3G71 - chains 0 and A of the 31 polymer chains in the assembly; structure by X-ray diffraction, 2.85 A resolution.

Chain 0:
Molecule: 23S ribosomal RNA
Source organism: Haloarcula marismortui
Sequence (2923 nucleotides; each row starts with the number of its first residue):
     1 GUUGGCUACU AUGCCAGCUG GUGGAUUGCU CGGCUCAGGC GCUGAUGAAG GACGUGCCAA
    61 GCUGCGAUAA GCUGUGGGGA GCCGCACGGA GGCGAAGAAC CACAGAUUUC CGAAUGAGAA
   121 UCUCUCUAAC AAUUGCUUCG CGCAAUGAGG AACCCCGAGA ACUGAAACAU CUCAGUAUCG
   181 GGAGGAACAG AAAACGCAAC GUGAUGUCGU UAGUAACCGC GAGUGAACGC GAUACAGCCC
   241 AAACCGAAGC CCUCACGGGC AAUGUGGUGU CAGGGCUACC UCUCAUCAGC CGACCGUCUU
   301 CACGAAGUCU CUUGGAAUAG AGCGUGAUAC AGGGUGACAA CCCCGUACUG AAGACCAGUA
   361 CGCUGUGCGG UAGUGCCAGA GUAGCGGGGG UUGGAUAUCC CUCGCGAAUA ACGCAGGCAU
   421 CGACUGCGAA GGCUAAACAC AACCUGAGAC CGAUAGUGAA CAAGUAGUGU GAACGAACGC
   481 UGCAAAGUAC CCUCAGAAGG GAGGCGAAAU AGAGCAUGAA AUCAGUUGGC GAUCGAGCGA
   541 CAGGGCAUAC AAGGUCCCUU GACGAAUGAC CGAGACGCGA GUCUCCAGUA AGACUCACGG
   601 GAAGCCGAUG UUCUGUCGUA CGUUUUGAAA AACGAGCCAG GGAGUGUGUC UGUAUGGCAA
   661 GUCUAACCGG AGUAUCCGGG GAGGCACAGG GAAACCGACA UGGCCGCAGG GCUUUGCCCG
   721 AGGGCCGCCG UCUUCAAGGG CGGGGAGCCA UGUGGACACG ACCCGAAUCC GGACGAUCUA
   781 CGCAUGGACA AGAUGAAGCG UGCCGAAAGG CACGUGGAAG UCUGUUAGAG UUGGUGUCCU
   841 ACAAUACCCU CUCGUGAUCU AUGUGUAGGG GUGAAAGGCC CAUCGAGUCC GGCAACAGCU
   901 GGUUCCAAUC GAAACAUGUC GAAGCAUGAC CUCCGCCGAG GUAGUCUGUG AGGUAGAGCG
   961 ACCGAUUGGU GUGUCCGCCU CCGAGAGGAG UCGGCACACC UGUCAAACUC CAAACUUACA
  1021 GACGCUGUUU GACGCGGGGA UUCCGGUGCG CGGGGUAAGC CUGUGUACCA GGAGGGGAAC
  1081 AACCCAGAGA UAGGUUAAGG UCCCCAAGUG UGGAUUAAGU GUAAUCCUCU GAAGGUGGUC
  1141 UCGAGCCCUA GACAGCCGGG AGGUGAGCUU AGAAGCAGCU ACCCUCUAAG AAAAGCGUAA
  1201 CAGCUUACCG GCCGAGGUUU GAGGCGCCCA AAAUGAUCGG GACUCAAAUC CACCACCGAG
  1261 ACCUGUCCGU ACCACUCAUA CUGGUAAUCG AGUAGAUUGG CGCUCUAAUU GGAUGGAAGC
  1321 AGGGGCGAGA GCUCCUGUGG ACCGAUUAGU GACGAAAAUC CUGGCCAUAG UAGCAGCGAU
  1381 AGUCGGGUGA GAACCCCGAC GGCCUAAUGG AUAAGGGUUC CUCAGCACUG CUGAUCAGCU
  1441 GAGGGUUAGC CGGUCCUAAG UCUCACCGCA ACUCGACUGA GACGAAAUGG GAAACAGGUU
  1501 AAUAUUCCUG UGCCAUCAUG CAGUGAAAGU UGACGCCCUG GGGUCGAUCA CGCCGGGCAU
  1561 UCGCCCGGUC GAACCGUCCA ACUCCGUGGA AGCCGUAAUG GCAGGAAGCG GACGAACGGC
  1621 GGCAUAGGGA AACGUGAUUC AACCUGGGGC CCAUGAAAAG ACGAGCAUGA UGUCCGUACC
  1681 GAGAACCGAC ACAGGUGUCC AUGGCGGCGA AAGCCAAGGC CUGUCGGGAG CAACCAACGU
  1741 UAGGGAAUUC GGCAAGUUAG UCCCGUACCU UCGGAAGAAG GGAUGCCUGC UCCGGAACGG
  1801 AGCAGGUCGC AGUGACUCGG AAGCUCGGAC UGUCUAGUAA CAACAUAGGU GACCGCAAAU
  1861 CCGCAAGGAC UCGUACGGUC ACUGAAUCCU GCCCAGUGCA GGUAUCUGAA CACCUCGUAC
  1921 AAGAGGACGA AGGACCUGUC AACGGCGGGG GUAACUAUGA CCCUCUUAAG GUAGCGUAGU
  1981 ACCUUGCCGC AUCAGUAGCG GCUUGCAUGA AUGGAUUAAC CAGAGCUUCA CUGUCCCAAC
  2041 GUUGGGCCCG GUGAACUGUA CAUUCCAGUG CGGAGUCUGG AGACACCCAG GGGGAAGCGA
  2101 AGACCCUAUG GAGCUUUACU GCAGGCUGUC GCUGAGACGU GGUCGCCGAU GUGCAGCAUA
  2161 GGUAGGAGUC GUUACAGAGG UACCCGCGCU AGCGGGCCAC CCAGACAACA GUGAAAUACU
  2221 ACCCGUCGGU GACUGCGACU CUCACUCCGG GAGGAGGACA CCGAUAGCCG GGCAGUUUGA
  2281 CUGGGGCGGU ACGCGCUCGA AAAGAUAUCG AGCGCGCCCU AUGGUCAUCU CAGCCGGGAC
  2341 AGAGACCCGG CGAAGAGUGC AAGAGCAAAA GAUGACUUGA CAGUGUUCUU CCCAACGAGG
  2401 AACGCUGACG CGAAAGCGUG GUCUAGCGAA CCAAUUAGCC UGCUUGAUGC GGGCAAUUGA
  2461 UGACAGAAAA GCUACCCUAG GGAUAACAGA GUCGUCACUC GCAAGAGCAC AUAUCGACCG
  2521 AGUGGCUUGC UACCUCGAUG UCGGUUCCCU CCAUCCUGCC CGUGCAGAAG CGGGCAAGGG
  2581 UGAGGUUGUU CGCCUAUUAA AGGAGGUCGU GAGCUGGGUU UAGACCGUCG UGAGACAGGU
  2641 CGGCUGCUAU CUACUGGGUG UGUAAUGGUG UCUGACAAGA ACGACCGUAU AGUACGAGAG
  2701 GAACUACGGU UGGUGGCCAC UGGUGUACCG GUUGUUCGAG AGAGCACGUG CCGGGUAGCC
  2761 ACGCCACACG GGGUAAGAGC UGAACGCAUC UAAGCUCGAA ACCCACUUGG AAAAGAGACA
  2821 CCGCCGAGGU CCCGCGUACA AGACGCGGUC GAUAGACUCG GGGUGUGCGC GUCGAGGUAA
  2881 CGAGACGUUA AGCCCACGAG CACUAACAGA CCAAAGCCAU CAU
Not modelled in the structure: 1-9, 126-127, 715, 971-998, 1560, 1952-1963, 2137-2236, 2339-2343, 2665-2666, 2915-2923
Modified residues: 1MA (6-hydro-1-methyladenosine-5'-monophosphate) at position 628, OMU (o2'-methyluridine 5'-monophosphate) at position 2587, OMG (o2'-methylguanosine-5'-monophosphate) at position 2588, UR3 (3-methyluridine-5'-monophoshate) at position 2619, PSU (pseudouridine-5'-monophosphate) at position 2621
Metal / ion sites: Na+ site 1 near U12 (its only coordinating residue here); Mg2+ site 1 near G28 (its only coordinating residue here); Na+ site 2: C40, G41, C443; Na+ site 3 near G56 (its only coordinating residue here); Sr2+ site 1 near A86 (its only coordinating residue here); Na+ site 4 near U108 (its only coordinating residue here); Mg2+ site 2 near U115 (its only coordinating residue here); Na+ site 5: C130, U146; Na+ site 6: C141, G142; Mg2+ site 3: C162, U2276; K+ site 1: C162, U163, U172; Mg2+ site 4: G164, A167, C168; 55 more Na+ sites not listed; 70 more Mg2+ sites not listed; 30 more Sr2+ sites not listed; 1 more K+ sites not listed
Residues lining bound ligands: Bruceantin (WIN; methyl (5beta,7alpha,9beta,10alpha,11alpha,12alpha,13beta,15alpha)-15-{[(2E)-3,4-dimethylpent-2-enoyl]oxy}-3,11,12-trihydroxy-2,16-dioxo-13,20-epoxypicras-3-en-21-oate): G2099, A2100, G2102, A2103, G2482, A2486, C2487, U2535, A2538, U2539, G2540, U2541

Chain A:
Name: 50S ribosomal protein L2P
Source organism: Haloarcula marismortui
UniProtKB: P20276 (RL2_HALMA); residues 1-237 here correspond to UniProt positions 2-238 (UniProt number = residue number + 1)
Chain sequence (237 residues; each row starts with the number of its first residue):
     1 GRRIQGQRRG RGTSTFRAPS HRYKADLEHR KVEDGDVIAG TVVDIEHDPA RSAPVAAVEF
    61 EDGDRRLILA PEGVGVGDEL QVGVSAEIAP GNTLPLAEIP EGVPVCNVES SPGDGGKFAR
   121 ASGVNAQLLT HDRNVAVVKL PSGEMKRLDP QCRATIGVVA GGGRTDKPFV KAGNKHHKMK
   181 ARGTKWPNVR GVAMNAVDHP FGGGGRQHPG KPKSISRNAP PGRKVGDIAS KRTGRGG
Metal / ion sites: Mg2+ site 1: Asp26 (shared with G1873(0) of chain 0); Mg2+ site 2: Asn188 (shared with A1845(0), U1846(0), G1884(0) of chain 0); Sr2+: Phe201, His208 (shared with A2633(0) of chain 0); Mg2+ site 3: Gln207 (shared with U1883(0), U2012(0), G2013(0) of chain 0)

Interface between chain 0 and chain A:
Pairs across the interface (257):
  C781(0) - Thr15(A)  hydrogen bond to the sugar
  G782(0) - Ser14(A)  hydrogen bond to the base
  G782(0) - Thr15(A)  hydrogen bond to the sugar
  C783(0) - Ser14(A)  sugar contact
  C783(0) - His21(A)  hydrogen bond to the phosphate
  C783(0) - Lys180(A)  salt bridge to the phosphate
  A784(0) - His21(A)  salt bridge to the phosphate
  A784(0) - Arg22(A)  salt bridge to the phosphate
  G820(0) - Lys171(A)  salt bridge to the phosphate
  G820(0) - Ala172(A)  hydrogen bond to the base
  G820(0) - Gly173(A)  hydrogen bond to the base
  A857(0) - Ala172(A)  base contact
  A857(0) - Gly173(A)  phosphate contact
  A857(0) - His176(A)  sugar contact
  A857(0) - His177(A)  salt bridge to the phosphate
  A857(0) - Trp186(A)  base contact
  U866(0) - Arg11(A)  hydrogen bond to the phosphate
  U866(0) - Thr13(A)  sugar contact
  A867(0) - Arg11(A)  salt bridge to the phosphate
  G870(0) - Arg3(A)  salt bridge to the phosphate
  G871(0) - Arg2(A)  hydrogen bond to the base
  G871(0) - Arg3(A)  salt bridge to the phosphate
  G871(0) - Arg8(A)  salt bridge to the phosphate
  G871(0) - Arg11(A)  hydrogen bond to the phosphate
  U872(0) - Arg2(A)  hydrogen bond to the base
  U872(0) - Arg8(A)  hydrogen bond to the base
  U872(0) - Thr13(A)  hydrogen bond to the phosphate
  U872(0) - Phe16(A)  phosphate contact
  G873(0) - Arg2(A)  base contact
  G873(0) - Arg8(A)  hydrogen bond to the base
  G873(0) - Thr15(A)  phosphate contact
  G873(0) - Lys185(A)  salt bridge to the phosphate
  G873(0) - Asp198(A)  hydrogen bond to the base
  A874(0) - Lys185(A)  salt bridge to the phosphate
  A874(0) - Pro187(A)  sugar contact
  A874(0) - Val189(A)  sugar contact
  A875(0) - Val189(A)  sugar contact
  A875(0) - Ala193(A)  hydrogen bond to the sugar
  A875(0) - Met194(A)  base contact
  A875(0) - Asp198(A)  base contact
  G877(0) - Asn195(A)  hydrogen bond to the sugar
  G877(0) - Val197(A)  base contact
  G878(0) - Arg2(A)  hydrogen bond to the base
  C879(0) - Arg2(A)  base contact
  A886(0) - Gly1(A)  hydrogen bond to the base
  A886(0) - Arg2(A)  base contact
  G1460(0) - Arg17(A)  salt bridge to the phosphate
  C1652(0) - Ser52(A)  hydrogen bond to the phosphate
  C1652(0) - Arg164(A)  hydrogen bond to the base
  C1652(0) - Lys167(A)  hydrogen bond to the base
  C1652(0) - Phe169(A)  stacking on the base
  C1652(0) - Lys178(A)  hydrogen bond to the base
  A1653(0) - His47(A)  salt bridge to the phosphate
  A1653(0) - Ser52(A)  hydrogen bond to the phosphate
  A1653(0) - His177(A)  stacking on the base
  A1653(0) - Lys178(A)  sugar contact
  U1654(0) - Arg22(A)  salt bridge to the phosphate
  U1654(0) - Lys24(A)  sugar contact
  U1654(0) - His47(A)  stacking on the base
  U1654(0) - Pro49(A)  phosphate contact
  U1654(0) - Ala181(A)  phosphate contact
  G1655(0) - Lys24(A)  phosphate contact
  A1843(0) - Gln207(A)  phosphate contact
  C1844(0) - Val189(A)  sugar contact
  C1844(0) - Arg190(A)  salt bridge to the phosphate
  C1844(0) - Gln207(A)  hydrogen bond to the phosphate
  A1845(0) - Pro187(A)  phosphate contact
  A1845(0) - Asn188(A)  phosphate contact
  A1845(0) - Val189(A)  phosphate contact
  A1845(0) - Arg190(A)  salt bridge to the phosphate
  U1846(0) - Ala172(A)  sugar contact
  U1846(0) - Trp186(A)  sugar contact
  U1846(0) - Pro187(A)  phosphate contact
  U1846(0) - Asn188(A)  hydrogen bond to the phosphate
  A1847(0) - Phe169(A)  phosphate contact
  A1847(0) - Val170(A)  hydrogen bond to the sugar
  A1847(0) - Lys175(A)  salt bridge to the phosphate
  A1847(0) - Trp186(A)  phosphate contact
  G1848(0) - Pro168(A)  phosphate contact
  G1848(0) - Phe169(A)  hydrogen bond to the phosphate
  U1850(0) - Arg235(A)  hydrogen bond to the phosphate
  G1851(0) - Gly226(A)  base contact
  G1851(0) - Asp227(A)  hydrogen bond to the base
  G1851(0) - Thr233(A)  sugar contact
  G1851(0) - Gly234(A)  sugar contact
  G1851(0) - Arg235(A)  salt bridge to the phosphate
  A1852(0) - Asp227(A)  sugar contact
  A1852(0) - Ile228(A)  hydrogen bond to the sugar
  A1852(0) - Ser230(A)  phosphate contact
  A1852(0) - Lys231(A)  phosphate contact
  A1852(0) - Arg232(A)  sugar contact
  C1853(0) - Arg217(A)  hydrogen bond to the sugar
  C1853(0) - Ile228(A)  sugar contact
  C1853(0) - Ala229(A)  sugar contact
  C1853(0) - Ser230(A)  phosphate contact
  C1853(0) - Lys231(A)  salt bridge to the phosphate
  C1854(0) - Lys231(A)  salt bridge to the phosphate
  G1855(0) - Phe118(A)  base contact
  G1855(0) - Leu140(A)  base contact
  G1855(0) - Pro141(A)  base contact
  G1855(0) - Ser142(A)  hydrogen bond to the base
  G1855(0) - Glu144(A)  hydrogen bond to the sugar
  G1855(0) - Lys146(A)  hydrogen bond to the phosphate
  C1856(0) - Lys117(A)  sugar contact
  C1856(0) - Lys146(A)  salt bridge to the phosphate
  A1857(0) - Ser110(A)  hydrogen bond to the phosphate
  A1857(0) - Lys117(A)  salt bridge to the phosphate
  A1859(0) - Arg217(A)  hydrogen bond to the phosphate
  U1860(0) - Arg9(A)  hydrogen bond to the base
  U1860(0) - Arg217(A)  salt bridge to the phosphate
  U1860(0) - Lys224(A)  salt bridge to the phosphate
  U1860(0) - Ile228(A)  sugar contact
  C1861(0) - Gly6(A)  hydrogen bond to the sugar
  C1861(0) - Gln7(A)  sugar contact
  C1861(0) - Gly10(A)  hydrogen bond to the sugar
  C1861(0) - Pro221(A)  phosphate contact
  C1861(0) - Lys224(A)  phosphate contact
  C1862(0) - Arg3(A)  hydrogen bond to the phosphate
  C1862(0) - Gln7(A)  hydrogen bond to the phosphate
  C1862(0) - Gly10(A)  sugar contact
  C1862(0) - Arg11(A)  sugar contact
  C1862(0) - Pro221(A)  phosphate contact
  G1863(0) - Arg3(A)  salt bridge to the phosphate
  G1868(0) - Gly10(A)  hydrogen bond to the base
  A1869(0) - Arg9(A)  base contact
  A1869(0) - Gly12(A)  sugar contact
  A1869(0) - Phe16(A)  sugar contact
  A1869(0) - Arg17(A)  phosphate contact
  C1870(0) - Arg9(A)  sugar contact
  C1870(0) - Phe16(A)  sugar contact
  C1870(0) - Arg17(A)  phosphate contact
  C1870(0) - Ala18(A)  hydrogen bond to the phosphate
  C1870(0) - Gly183(A)  phosphate contact
  U1871(0) - Gly183(A)  hydrogen bond to the phosphate
  C1872(0) - Ala18(A)  phosphate contact
  C1872(0) - Ser20(A)  hydrogen bond to the phosphate
  C1872(0) - Tyr23(A)  sugar contact
  C1872(0) - Lys24(A)  base contact
  C1872(0) - Ala25(A)  hydrogen bond to the sugar
  C1872(0) - Asp26(A)  hydrogen bond to the base
  C1872(0) - Ala50(A)  sugar contact
  G1873(0) - Asp26(A)  phosphate contact
  G1873(0) - Ala50(A)  sugar contact
  G1873(0) - Arg51(A)  phosphate contact
  G1873(0) - Arg120(A)  salt bridge to the phosphate
  U1874(0) - Arg51(A)  salt bridge to the phosphate
  U1874(0) - Lys117(A)  hydrogen bond to the sugar
  U1874(0) - Phe118(A)  sugar contact
  U1874(0) - Ala119(A)  hydrogen bond to the sugar
  U1874(0) - Arg120(A)  salt bridge to the phosphate
  U1874(0) - Ala121(A)  phosphate contact
  A1875(0) - Ala119(A)  hydrogen bond to the phosphate
  A1875(0) - Arg120(A)  hydrogen bond to the phosphate
  A1875(0) - Ala121(A)  hydrogen bond to the phosphate
  A1875(0) - Val124(A)  phosphate contact
  A1875(0) - Pro141(A)  sugar contact
  A1875(0) - Ser142(A)  hydrogen bond to the sugar
  C1876(0) - Ala121(A)  sugar contact
  C1876(0) - Ser122(A)  hydrogen bond to the sugar
  C1876(0) - Gly123(A)  hydrogen bond to the base
  C1876(0) - Val124(A)  base contact
  C1876(0) - Pro141(A)  phosphate contact
  C1876(0) - Gly162(A)  base contact
  C1876(0) - Gly163(A)  hydrogen bond to the base
  C1876(0) - Arg164(A)  hydrogen bond to the phosphate
  C1876(0) - Thr165(A)  hydrogen bond to the sugar
  G1877(0) - Arg164(A)  salt bridge to the phosphate
  G1878(0) - Arg182(A)  salt bridge to the phosphate
  U1879(0) - Arg9(A)  hydrogen bond to the phosphate
  U1879(0) - Gly183(A)  phosphate contact
  U1879(0) - Thr184(A)  hydrogen bond to the phosphate
  C1880(0) - Gly6(A)  phosphate contact
  C1880(0) - Arg9(A)  salt bridge to the phosphate
  C1880(0) - Val225(A)  sugar contact
  C1880(0) - Gly226(A)  hydrogen bond to the sugar
  C1880(0) - Ile228(A)  sugar contact
  A1881(0) - His199(A)  salt bridge to the phosphate
  A1881(0) - Phe201(A)  phosphate contact
  A1881(0) - Lys213(A)  sugar contact
  A1881(0) - Val225(A)  phosphate contact
  A1881(0) - Gly226(A)  hydrogen bond to the sugar
  C1882(0) - Arg190(A)  phosphate contact
  C1882(0) - Gly191(A)  hydrogen bond to the phosphate
  C1882(0) - Val192(A)  hydrogen bond to the phosphate
  C1882(0) - Phe201(A)  phosphate contact
  C1882(0) - Lys213(A)  hydrogen bond to the sugar
  U1883(0) - Arg190(A)  salt bridge to the phosphate
  G1884(0) - Arg190(A)  base contact
  G1898(0) - Pro212(A)  sugar contact
  G1898(0) - Ser214(A)  hydrogen bond to the sugar
  C1899(0) - Ser214(A)  sugar contact
  C1899(0) - Ile215(A)  phosphate contact
  C1899(0) - Ser216(A)  sugar contact
  C1899(0) - Ala229(A)  sugar contact
  C1899(0) - Ser230(A)  hydrogen bond to the sugar
  A1900(0) - Ser216(A)  phosphate contact
  A1900(0) - Arg217(A)  hydrogen bond to the phosphate
  A1900(0) - Ala229(A)  sugar contact
  A1900(0) - Ser230(A)  sugar contact
  A1900(0) - Lys231(A)  sugar contact
  G1938(0) - Lys231(A)  hydrogen bond to the base
  U1939(0) - Arg232(A)  hydrogen bond to the phosphate
  U1939(0) - Thr233(A)  hydrogen bond to the sugar
  U1939(0) - Gly236(A)  phosphate contact
  U1939(0) - Gly237(A)  phosphate contact
  C1940(0) - Thr233(A)  sugar contact
  C1940(0) - Gly234(A)  phosphate contact
  C1940(0) - Gly236(A)  phosphate contact
  A1941(0) - Gly234(A)  sugar contact
  A1941(0) - Arg235(A)  base contact
  A1941(0) - Gly236(A)  phosphate contact
  A1942(0) - Pro212(A)  base contact
  A1942(0) - Lys213(A)  salt bridge to the phosphate
  A1942(0) - Asp227(A)  sugar contact
  A1942(0) - Thr233(A)  hydrogen bond to the sugar
  A1942(0) - Gly234(A)  hydrogen bond to the phosphate
  C1943(0) - Pro209(A)  sugar contact
  C1943(0) - Lys211(A)  sugar contact
  C1943(0) - Pro212(A)  sugar contact
  G1944(0) - His208(A)  salt bridge to the phosphate
  G1944(0) - Pro209(A)  phosphate contact
  U2012(0) - Gln207(A)  sugar contact
  C2114(0) - Gly1(A)  hydrogen bond to the phosphate
  C2114(0) - Ala196(A)  sugar contact
  C2114(0) - Val197(A)  phosphate contact
  U2115(0) - Ala196(A)  phosphate contact
  U2116(0) - Lys211(A)  salt bridge to the phosphate
  A2123(0) - Pro220(A)  base contact
  G2124(0) - Asn218(A)  hydrogen bond to the base
  G2125(0) - Asn218(A)  hydrogen bond to the sugar
  C2126(0) - Asn218(A)  sugar contact
  C2248(0) - Ser111(A)  hydrogen bond to the sugar
  C2248(0) - Pro112(A)  sugar contact
  G2249(0) - Gly113(A)  sugar contact
  G2250(0) - Lys31(A)  salt bridge to the phosphate
  G2250(0) - Glu33(A)  base contact
  A2255(0) - Asp149(A)  sugar contact
  G2270(0) - Arg223(A)  hydrogen bond to the phosphate
  G2271(0) - Arg223(A)  salt bridge to the phosphate
  G2272(0) - Pro220(A)  base contact
  G2272(0) - Gly222(A)  sugar contact
  G2272(0) - Arg223(A)  salt bridge to the phosphate
  C2273(0) - Gly1(A)  hydrogen bond to the phosphate
  C2625(0) - Gly205(A)  phosphate contact
  C2625(0) - Gln207(A)  hydrogen bond to the phosphate
  C2626(0) - Arg206(A)  phosphate contact
  C2629(0) - Arg206(A)  base contact
  G2630(0) - Arg206(A)  hydrogen bond to the base
  G2630(0) - His208(A)  hydrogen bond to the base
  U2631(0) - Gly210(A)  sugar contact
  G2632(0) - His208(A)  phosphate contact
  G2632(0) - Gly210(A)  sugar contact
  A2633(0) - Gly203(A)  phosphate contact
  A2633(0) - Gly204(A)  hydrogen bond to the phosphate
  G2634(0) - Gly203(A)  phosphate contact
  G2634(0) - Gly204(A)  hydrogen bond to the phosphate
  G2634(0) - Gly205(A)  hydrogen bond to the base
Other interface residues (no listed pair), chain 0 (105 interface residues in all): A819, U858, G865, A876, A1459, U1831, U1897, U2117, G2251, G2254, A2274, U2628
Other interface residues (no listed pair), chain A (123 interface residues in all): Gln5, Leu27, Val32, Asp114, Gly202

In short:
The interface between chain 0 and chain A involves 105 residues on one side and 123 on the other, with 85
hydrogen bonds, 39 salt bridges and 3 aromatic stacking contacts. Polar pairs include G782(0)-Ser14(A),
G820(0)-Ala172(A) and G820(0)-Gly173(A). Ligands of chain 0: Bruceantin.
Chain 0 is 23S ribosomal RNA and chain A is 50S ribosomal protein L2P, both from Haloarcula marismortui; the
structure, Co-crystal structure of Bruceantin bound to the large ribosomal subunit, was determined by X-ray
diffraction (same publication as 3G4S and 3G6E).
